Entry 8SMY (electron microscopy, 3.20 A resolution); this record covers chains D and I of the 12 polymer chains in the assembly.

Chain D:
Protein: Histone H2B type 1-J
From: Homo sapiens
UniProtKB: P06899 (H2B1J_HUMAN); residues 0-123 here correspond to UniProt positions 1-124 (UniProt number = residue number + 1)
Chain sequence (128 residues; each row starts with the number of its first residue; numbers below 1 keep their minus sign (Gly-4 is residue -4)):
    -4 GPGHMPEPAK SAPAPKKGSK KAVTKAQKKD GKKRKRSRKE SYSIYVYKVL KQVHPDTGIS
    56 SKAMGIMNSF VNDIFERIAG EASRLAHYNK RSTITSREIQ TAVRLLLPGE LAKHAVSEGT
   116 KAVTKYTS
Disordered / not traced: -4 to 29
Differences from the reference sequence: expression tag (-4 to -1)
Swiss-Prot annotation at these positions:
  - modified residue: Pro1 (N-acetylproline), Glu2 (ADP-ribosyl glutamic acid), Lys5 (N6-(2-hydroxyisobutyryl)lysine), Ser6 (ADP-ribosylserine), Lys11 (N6-(beta-hydroxybutyryl)lysine), Lys12 (N6-(2-hydroxyisobutyryl)lysine), Ser14 (Phosphoserine), Lys15 (N6-acetyllysine), Lys16 (N6-(beta-hydroxybutyryl)lysine), Lys20 (N6-(2-hydroxyisobutyryl)lysine), Lys23 (N6-(2-hydroxyisobutyryl)lysine), Lys24 (N6-(2-hydroxyisobutyryl)lysine), Lys34 (N6-(2-hydroxyisobutyryl)lysine), Glu35 (PolyADP-ribosyl glutamic acid), Ser36 (Phosphoserine), Lys43 (N6-(2-hydroxyisobutyryl)lysine), Lys46 (N6-(2-hydroxyisobutyryl)lysine), Lys57 (N6,N6-dimethyllysine), Arg79 (Dimethylated arginine), Lys85 (N6,N6,N6-trimethyllysine) and 6 more in UniProt
  - glycosylation: Ser112 (O-linked (GlcNAc) serine)
  - cross-link (Glycyl lysine isopeptide (Lys-Gly)): Lys5 (interchain with G-Cter in SUMO2), Lys20 (interchain with G-Cter in SUMO2), Lys34 (interchain with G-Cter in ubiquitin), Lys120 (interchain with G-Cter in ubiquitin)

Chain I:
Molecule: 147-nt DNA strand
From: Homo sapiens
Sequence (147 nucleotides; numbered -73 to 73; the number before each row is that of its first residue; numbers below 1 keep their minus sign (DA-73 is residue -73)):
   -73 ATCGAGAATC CCGGTGCCGA GGCCGCTCAA TTGGTCGTAG ACAGCTCTAG CACCGCTTAA
   -13 ACGCACGTAC GCGCTGTCCC CCGCGTTTTA ACCGCCAAGG GGATTACTCC CTAGTCTCCA
    47 GGCACGTGTC AGATATATAC ATCCGAT

Chain D / chain I interface:
Residue-residue contacts (11; chain D residue first):
  Ser32(D) - DT30(I)  hydrogen bond to the phosphate
  Arg33(D) - DT-47(I)  base contact
  Tyr42(D) - DG-53(I)  hydrogen bond to the phosphate
  Gly53(D) - DG-53(I)  phosphate contact
  Ile54(D) - DA-54(I)  sugar contact
  Ile54(D) - DG-53(I)  hydrogen bond to the phosphate
  Ser56(D) - DA-54(I)  phosphate contact
  Arg86(D) - DG-34(I)  sugar contact
  Arg86(D) - DA-33(I)  salt bridge to the phosphate
  Ser87(D) - DG-34(I)  hydrogen bond to the phosphate
  Thr88(D) - DG-34(I)  phosphate contact
Other interface residues (no listed pair), chain D (10 interface residues in all): Ser55
Other interface residues (no listed pair), chain I (9 interface residues in all): DG-52, DC-48, DC-46

In short:
The interface between chain D and chain I involves 10 residues on one side and 9 on the other, with 4 hydrogen
bonds and 1 salt bridge. Polar contacts include Ser32(D)-DT30(I), Tyr42(D)-DG-53(I) and Ile54(D)-DG-53(I).
Chain D is Histone H2B type 1-J and chain I is a 147-nt DNA strand, both from Homo sapiens; the structure,
Cryo-EM structure of the human nucleosome core particle in complex with RNF168 and UbcH5c~Ub (UbcH5c
chemically ..., was determined by electron microscopy, deposited together with 8SMW, 8SMX, 8SMZ, 8SN0, 8SN1,
8SN2 and 3 further entries.
